PDB entry 7UT8 | electron microscopy, 2.43 A resolution | chains B and E of the 6 polymer chains in the assembly

Chain B:
Molecule: Nitrogenase molybdenum-iron protein beta chain
Organism: Azotobacter vinelandii DJ
Notes: EC 1.18.6.1
UniProtKB: C1DGZ8 (C1DGZ8_AZOVD); numbering as in UniProt (aligned over 1-523)
Amino-acid sequence (523 residues; numbered 1 to 523; the number before each row is that of its first residue):
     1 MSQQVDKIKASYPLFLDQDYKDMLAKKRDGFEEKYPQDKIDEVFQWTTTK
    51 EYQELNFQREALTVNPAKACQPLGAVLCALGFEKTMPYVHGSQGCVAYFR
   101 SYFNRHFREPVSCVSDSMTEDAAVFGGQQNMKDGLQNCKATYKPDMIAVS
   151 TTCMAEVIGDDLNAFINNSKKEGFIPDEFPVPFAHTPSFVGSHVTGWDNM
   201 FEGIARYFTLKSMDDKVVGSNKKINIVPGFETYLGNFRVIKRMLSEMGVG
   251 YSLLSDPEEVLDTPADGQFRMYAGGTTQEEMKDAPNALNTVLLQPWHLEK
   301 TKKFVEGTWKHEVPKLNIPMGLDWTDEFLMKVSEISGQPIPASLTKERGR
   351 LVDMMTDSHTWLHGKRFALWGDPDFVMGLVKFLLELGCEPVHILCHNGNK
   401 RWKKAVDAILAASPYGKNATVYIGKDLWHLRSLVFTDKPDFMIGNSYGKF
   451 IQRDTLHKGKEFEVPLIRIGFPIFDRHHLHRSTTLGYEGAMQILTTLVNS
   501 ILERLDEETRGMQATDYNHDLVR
Not modelled in the structure: 1
Metal / ion sites: fe(8)-S(7) cluster Fe: Cys-70, Cys-95, Cys-153 (shared with 3 residues of chain A); Fe ion site 1: Arg-108, Glu-109 (shared with 1 residue of chain D); Fe ion site 2: Asp-353, Asp-357 (shared with 2 residues of chain D)
Ligand contacts:
  - fe(8)-S(7) cluster (CLF): Cys-70, Pro-72, Ser-92, Gly-94, Cys-95, Tyr-98, Phe-99, Thr-152, Cys-153, Ser-188
  - 3-hydroxy-3-carboxy-adipic acid (HCA): Tyr-98, Ser-101, Arg-105

Chain E:
Molecule: Nitrogenase iron protein gamma chain
Organism: Azotobacter vinelandii DJ
Notes: EC 1.18.6.1
UniProtKB: C1DGZ6 (C1DGZ6_AZOVD); residues 0-289 here correspond to UniProt positions 1-290 (UniProt number = residue number + 1)
Amino-acid sequence (290 residues; each row starts with the number of its first residue; numbering starts at 0):
     0 MAMRQCAIYGKGGIGKSTTTQNLVAALAEMGKKVMIVGCDPKADSTRLIL
    50 HSKAQNTIMEMAAEAGTVEDLELEDVLKAGYGGVKCVESGGPEPGVGCAG
   100 RGVITAINFLEEEGAYEDDLDFVFYDVLGDVVCGGFAMPIRENKAQEIYI
   150 VCSGEMMAMYAANNISKGIVKYANSGSVRLGGLICNSRNTDREDELIIAL
   200 ANKLGTQMIHFVPRDNVVQRAEIRRMTVIEYDPKAKQADEYRALARKVVD
   250 NKLLVIPNPITMDELEELLMEFGIMEVEDESIVGKTAEEV
Not modelled in the structure: 0, 272-289
Metal / ion sites: Mg2+: Ser-16 (together with ATP); 4Fe-4S cluster Fe: Cys-97, Cys-132 (shared with 2 residues of chain F)
Ligand contacts:
  - ATP (adenosine-5'-triphosphate), molecule 1: Lys-10, Gly-11, Gly-12, Ile-13, Gly-14, Lys-15, Ser-16, Thr-17, Asp-39, Lys-41, Gly-128, Asn-185, Pro-212, Arg-213, Asp-214, Val-217, Gln-218, Glu-221, Gln-236
  - ATP, molecule 2: Lys-10, Asp-129, Met-156
  - 4Fe-4S cluster (SF4): Cys-97, Ala-98, Gly-99, Val-131, Cys-132

Interface between chain B and chain E:
Pairs across the interface - 16 pairs, chain B then chain E:
  Glu-120(B) / Arg-100(E)  salt bridge
  Glu-120(B) / Thr-104(E)  hydrogen bond
  Ala-123(B) / Gly-96(E)
  Ala-123(B) / Cys-97(E)  hydrogen bond (backbone-backbone)
  Val-124(B) / Met-58(E)  hydrophobic
  Val-124(B) / Pro-91(E)
  Val-124(B) / Gly-96(E)
  Val-124(B) / Cys-97(E)  hydrogen bond (backbone-backbone)
  Val-124(B) / Gly-101(E)
  Phe-125(B) / Met-58(E)  hydrophobic
  Phe-125(B) / Gly-90(E)
  Phe-125(B) / Pro-91(E)  hydrophobic
  Phe-125(B) / Val-95(E)
  Phe-125(B) / Gly-96(E)
  Gly-126(B) / Gly-96(E)
  Ile-158(B) / Gly-96(E)
Interface residues without a listed pair, chain B (8 interface residues in all): Asp-121, Phe-165
Interface residues without a listed pair, chain E (13 interface residues in all): Glu-59, Ala-62, Gly-65, Val-67

Summary:
8 residues of chain B and 13 residues of chain E are in contact, with 3 hydrogen bonds and 1 salt bridge.
Polar contacts include Glu-120(B)/Arg-100(E), Glu-120(B)/Thr-104(E) and Ala-123(B)/Cys-97(E). Ligands of chain
B: 3-hydroxy-3-carboxy-adipic acid and fe(8)-S(7) cluster. Chain E binds 4Fe-4S cluster and ATP.
Here chain B is Nitrogenase molybdenum-iron protein beta chain and chain E is Nitrogenase iron protein gamma
chain, both from Azotobacter vinelandii DJ. Entry 7UT8 (CryoEM structure of Azotobacter vinelandii nitrogenase
complex (1:1 FeP:MoFeP, ATP-bound) during catalytic N2 reduction) was determined by electron microscopy,
deposited together with 7UT6, 7UT7, 7UT9, 7UTA and 8DPN.
